PDB entry 4GWQ | X-ray diffraction, 4.50 A resolution (low resolution: residue-level contacts below are approximate; hydrogen-bond / salt-bridge calls are withheld) | chains B and D of the 8 polymer chains in the assembly

Chain B:
Molecule: Mediator of RNA polymerase II transcription subunit 17
Source organism: Saccharomyces cerevisiae S288c
UniProtKB: P32569 (MED17_YEAST); residues 1-687 here = UniProt positions 1-687
Sequence (687 residues; each row starts with the number of its first residue):
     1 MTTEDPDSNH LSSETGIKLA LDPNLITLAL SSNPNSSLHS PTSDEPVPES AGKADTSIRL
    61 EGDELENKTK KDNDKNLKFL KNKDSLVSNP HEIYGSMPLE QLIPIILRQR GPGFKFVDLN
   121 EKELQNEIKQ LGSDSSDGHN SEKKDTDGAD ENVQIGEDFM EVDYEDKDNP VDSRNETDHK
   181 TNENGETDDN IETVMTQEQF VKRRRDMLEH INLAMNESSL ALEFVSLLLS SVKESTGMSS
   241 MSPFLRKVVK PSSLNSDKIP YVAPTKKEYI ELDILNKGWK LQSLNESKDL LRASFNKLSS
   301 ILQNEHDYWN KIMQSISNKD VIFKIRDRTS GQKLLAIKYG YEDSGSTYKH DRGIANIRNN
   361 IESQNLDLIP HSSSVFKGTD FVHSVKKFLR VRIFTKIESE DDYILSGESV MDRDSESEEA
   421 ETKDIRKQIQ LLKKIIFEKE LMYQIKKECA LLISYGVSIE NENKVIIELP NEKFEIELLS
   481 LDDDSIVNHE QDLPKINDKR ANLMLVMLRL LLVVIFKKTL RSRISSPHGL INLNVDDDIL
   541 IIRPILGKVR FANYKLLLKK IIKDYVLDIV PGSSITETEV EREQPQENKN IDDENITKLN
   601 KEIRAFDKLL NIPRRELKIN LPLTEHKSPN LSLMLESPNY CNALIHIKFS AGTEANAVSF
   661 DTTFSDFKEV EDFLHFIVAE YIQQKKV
Unresolved in the structure: 1-181, 372-377, 662-669
UniProt features mapped onto this chain:
  - mutagenesis: Gly353 (G353C: In SRB4-1; suppresses the phenotypic defects of an RNA polymerase II CTD truncation)

Chain D:
Molecule: Mediator of RNA polymerase II transcription subunit 22
Source organism: Saccharomyces cerevisiae
UniProtKB: P32570 (MED22_YEAST); residues 1-121 here = UniProt positions 1-121
Sequence (121 residues; row label = number of the first residue in the row):
     1 MSNQALYEKL EQTRTILSVK LAELINMTTI ADRNDDDEGS FAQENSELAV ATTSVMMVNN
    61 QTMQLIKNVQ DLLILTRSIK EKWLLNQIPV TEHSKVTRFD EKQIEELLDN CIETFVAEKT
   121 T

How chain B and chain D interact:
Contacting residue pairs - 14 pairs, chain B then chain D:
  Asn182(B) - Arg77(D)
  Glu183(B) - Ile74(D)
  Glu183(B) - Arg77(D)
  Glu183(B) - Ser78(D)
  Ile274(B) - Asp32(D)
  Lys277(B) - Ile30(D)
  Lys277(B) - Asp32(D)
  Gly278(B) - Ala31(D)
  Leu281(B) - Ile30(D)
  Leu281(B) - Ala31(D)
  Ile322(B) - Leu84(D)
  Ile322(B) - Leu85(D)
  Lys589(B) - Gln103(D)
  Lys608(B) - Glu106(D)
Also at the interface, not in a pair above, chain B (14 interface residues in all): Glu186, Lys280, Leu284, Leu503, Asn588
Also at the interface, not in a pair above, chain D (15 interface residues in all): Ala51, Ser54, Gln70, Leu73, Val116

Overview:
The interface between chain B and chain D involves 14 residues on one side and 15 on the other. Curated
annotation (UniProt) lists one mutagenesis site on chain B.
Chain B is Mediator of RNA polymerase II transcription subunit 17 (Saccharomyces cerevisiae S288c) and chain D
is Mediator of RNA polymerase II transcription subunit 22 (Saccharomyces cerevisiae); the structure, Structure
of the Mediator Head Module from S. cerevisiae in complex with the carboxy-terminal domain (CTD) ..., was
determined by X-ray diffraction, deposited together with 4GWP.
